PDB entry 5WDH | X-ray diffraction, 2.25 A resolution | chain A

[Chain A]
Name: Kinesin-like protein KIFC1
Source organism: Homo sapiens
Notes: fragment: motor domain
UniProt: Q9BW19 (KIFC1_HUMAN); residue numbers follow UniProt; this construct covers 307-663
Chain sequence (376 residues; row label = number of the first residue in the row):
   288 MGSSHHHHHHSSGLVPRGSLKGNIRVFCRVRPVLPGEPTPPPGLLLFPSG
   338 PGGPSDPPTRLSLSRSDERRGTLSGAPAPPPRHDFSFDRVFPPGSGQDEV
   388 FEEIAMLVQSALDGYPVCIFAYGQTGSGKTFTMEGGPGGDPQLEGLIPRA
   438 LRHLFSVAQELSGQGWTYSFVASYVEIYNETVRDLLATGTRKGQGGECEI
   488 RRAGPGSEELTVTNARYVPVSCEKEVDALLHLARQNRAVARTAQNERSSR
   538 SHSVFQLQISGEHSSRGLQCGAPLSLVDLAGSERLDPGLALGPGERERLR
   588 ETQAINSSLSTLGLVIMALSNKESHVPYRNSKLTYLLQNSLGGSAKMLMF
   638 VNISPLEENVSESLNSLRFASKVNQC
Unresolved in the structure: 288-308, 338-342, 353-367, 477-483, 491-493, 530-533, 572-594
Sequence notes: initiating methionine (288); expression tag (289-306); conflict Pro-368 (Thr in Q9BW19)
Bound ions: Mg2+: Thr-417 (together with ADP)
Small-molecule neighbours: ADP (adenosine-5'-diphosphate): Arg-316, Arg-318, Pro-319, Leu-321, Gln-411, Thr-412, Gly-413, Ser-414, Gly-415, Lys-416, Thr-417, Phe-418
UniProt features mapped onto this chain:
  - binding site (ATP): Gly-410 to Thr-417
  - modified residue: Thr-359 (Phosphothreonine)

[Overview]
Ligands of chain A: ADP. From UniProt: 8 ATP-binding residues.
Chain A is Kinesin-like protein KIFC1 (Homo sapiens); the structure, Motor domain of human kinesin family
member C1, was determined by X-ray diffraction together with 5W3D and 5WDE from the same study.
